PDB entry 4LV3 | X-ray diffraction, 1.42 A resolution | chain A

# Chain A
Molecule: Beta-lactamase
Organism: Escherichia coli
Notes: EC 3.5.2.6
UniProtKB: P00811 (AMPC_ECOLI); residues 4-361 here correspond to UniProt positions 20-377 (UniProt number = residue number + 16)
Sequence (358 residues; each row starts with the number of its first residue):
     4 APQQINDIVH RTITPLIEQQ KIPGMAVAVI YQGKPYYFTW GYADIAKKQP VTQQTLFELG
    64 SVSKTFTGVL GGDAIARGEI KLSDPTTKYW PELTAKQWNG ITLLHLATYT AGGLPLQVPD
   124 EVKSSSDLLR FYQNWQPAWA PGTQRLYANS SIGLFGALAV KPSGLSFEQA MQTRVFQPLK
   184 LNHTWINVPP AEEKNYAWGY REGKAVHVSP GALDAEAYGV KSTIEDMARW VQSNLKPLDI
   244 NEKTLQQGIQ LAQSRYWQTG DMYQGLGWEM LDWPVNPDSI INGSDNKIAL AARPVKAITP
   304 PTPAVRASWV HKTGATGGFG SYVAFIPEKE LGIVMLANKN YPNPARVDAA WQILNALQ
Not modelled in the structure: 284-289
Glycans and other covalent adducts: (3,5-di-tert-butylphenyl)boronic acid (25N) linked to Ser64
Residues lining bound ligands: (3,5-di-tert-butylphenyl)boronic acid (25N): Gly63, Lys67, Leu119, Gln120, Tyr150, Ala151, Asn152, Tyr221, Lys315, Thr316, Gly317, Ala318, Thr319
UniProt features mapped onto this chain:
  - active site: Ser64 (Acyl-ester intermediate)
  - binding site (a beta-lactam): Ser64, Gln120, Tyr150, Asn152, Ala318, Asn343
From the paper describing this entry:
  - binding site for (3,5-di-tert-butylphenyl)boronic acid: Ser64
  - conformationally variable residues (loop rearrangement, side-chain flip): Leu117 to Gln120
  - catalytic residues: Ser64 (citing earlier work)

# Overview
Covalently linked (3,5-di-tert-butylphenyl)boronic acid: at Ser64. UniProt lists active-site residue Ser64 and
6 beta-lactam-binding residues. From the paper: the catalytic residue Ser64; a binding site for
(3,5-di-tert-butylphenyl)boronic acid at Ser64.
Chain A is Beta-lactamase (Escherichia coli); the structure, AmpC beta-lactamase in complex with
(3,5-di-tert-butylphenyl) boronic acid, was determined by X-ray diffraction (same publication as 4M8T, 4LV0,
4LV1 and 4LV2).
